3DXW - chains A and B; structure by X-ray diffraction, 2.41 A resolution.

# Chain A (and B)
Molecule: Alpha-amino-epsilon-caprolactam racemase
Organism: Achromobacter obae
Notes: EC 5.1.-.-; chain B of this document is another copy of the same molecule, construct and numbering; everything in this record applies to it too
Reference sequence: Q7M181 (Q7M181_9BURK); residues 1-436 here = UniProt positions 1-436
Sequence (452 residues; numbered -15 to 436; the number before each row is that of its first residue; numbers below 1 keep their minus sign (His-15 is residue -15)):
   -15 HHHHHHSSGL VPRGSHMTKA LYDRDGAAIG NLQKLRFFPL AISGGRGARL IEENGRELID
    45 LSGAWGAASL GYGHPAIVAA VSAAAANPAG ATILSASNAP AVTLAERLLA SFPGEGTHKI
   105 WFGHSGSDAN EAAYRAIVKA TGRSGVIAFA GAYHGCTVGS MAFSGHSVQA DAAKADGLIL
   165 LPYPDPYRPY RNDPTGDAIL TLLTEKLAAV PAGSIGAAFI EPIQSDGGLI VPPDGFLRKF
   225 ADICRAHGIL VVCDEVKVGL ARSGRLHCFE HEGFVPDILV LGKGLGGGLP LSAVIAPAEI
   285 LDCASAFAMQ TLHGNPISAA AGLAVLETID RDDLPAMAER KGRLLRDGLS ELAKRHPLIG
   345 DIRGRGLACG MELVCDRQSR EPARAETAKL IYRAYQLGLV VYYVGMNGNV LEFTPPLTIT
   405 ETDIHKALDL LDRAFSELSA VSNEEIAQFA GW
Unresolved in the structure: -15 to 1, 148-160 (chain B: -15 to 2, 151-158)
Differences from the reference sequence: expression tag (-15 to 0)
UniProt features mapped onto this chain:
  - active site: Tyr137
  - binding site (pyridoxal 5'-phosphate): Gly110, Ser111, Tyr137, Asp238 to Lys241, Thr295
  - modified residue: Lys267 (N6-(pyridoxal phosphate)lysine)
Covalent attachments: pyridoxal phosphate (PLP) linked to Lys267

# Chain A / chain B interface
Pairs across the interface (212; chain A residue first):
  Leu5(A) - Ala83(B)  hydrophobic
  Tyr6(A) - Ser81(B)
  Arg8(A) - Val86(B)
  Arg8(A) - Glu90(B)  salt bridge
  Asp9(A) - Ile77(B)
  Asp9(A) - Ser81(B)  hydrogen bond
  Asp9(A) - Val86(B)
  Gly10(A) - Lys103(B)  hydrogen bond (backbone-side chain)
  Ala11(A) - Lys103(B)
  Ala12(A) - Ala89(B)  hydrophobic
  Ala12(A) - Leu93(B)  hydrophobic
  Ala12(A) - Lys103(B)
  Ala12(A) - Ile104(B)  hydrogen bond (backbone-backbone)
  Ile13(A) - Ile77(B)  hydrophobic
  Ile13(A) - Ala89(B)  hydrophobic
  Ile13(A) - Ile104(B)
  Ile13(A) - Phe106(B)  hydrophobic
  Gly14(A) - Lys103(B)
  Gly14(A) - Ile104(B)  hydrogen bond (backbone-backbone)
  Gly14(A) - Leu285(B)
  Gly14(A) - Asp286(B)
  Asn15(A) - Leu285(B)  hydrogen bond (backbone-backbone)
  Asn15(A) - Asp286(B)  hydrogen bond (backbone-side chain)
  Asn15(A) - Ala288(B)
  Asn15(A) - Ser289(B)
  Asn15(A) - Ala290(B)
  Leu16(A) - Trp105(B)
  Leu16(A) - Ala120(B)  hydrophobic
  Leu16(A) - Leu285(B)  hydrogen bond (backbone-backbone)
  Leu16(A) - Ala288(B)  hydrogen bond (backbone-backbone)
  Leu16(A) - Ser289(B)
  Leu16(A) - Ala290(B)  hydrogen bond (backbone-backbone)
  Leu16(A) - Phe291(B)  hydrogen bond (backbone-backbone)
  Leu16(A) - Ala292(B)  hydrogen bond (backbone-backbone)
  Gln17(A) - Ile77(B)
  Gln17(A) - Leu78(B)
  Gln17(A) - Trp105(B)
  Gln17(A) - Phe106(B)  hydrogen bond (side chain-backbone)
  Gln17(A) - Ala292(B)
  Gln17(A) - Met293(B)
  Gln17(A) - His297(B)
  Lys18(A) - Leu78(B)
  Lys18(A) - Ser289(B)
  Lys18(A) - Ala290(B)  hydrogen bond (backbone-backbone)
  Leu19(A) - Leu78(B)  hydrogen bond (backbone-backbone)
  Leu19(A) - Ser79(B)
  Leu19(A) - Met293(B)  hydrophobic
  Arg20(A) - Ile77(B)  hydrogen bond (side chain-backbone)
  Arg20(A) - Leu78(B)  hydrogen bond (side chain-backbone)
  Arg20(A) - Ser79(B)
  Arg20(A) - Ala80(B)  hydrogen bond (side chain-backbone)
  Arg20(A) - Ser81(B)
  Leu24(A) - Ala80(B)  hydrophobic
  Leu24(A) - Ser81(B)  hydrogen bond (backbone-backbone)
  Ala25(A) - Ser81(B)
  Ile26(A) - Ala73(B)
  Ile26(A) - Gly74(B)
  Ile26(A) - Ala80(B)  hydrophobic
  Ile26(A) - Ser81(B)  hydrogen bond (backbone-backbone)
  Ile26(A) - Asn82(B)
  Ile26(A) - Ala83(B)  hydrogen bond (backbone-backbone)
  Ser27(A) - Asn71(B)
  Ser27(A) - Ala73(B)
  Gly28(A) - Asn71(B)
  Gly28(A) - Pro72(B)
  Gly28(A) - Ala73(B)
  Gly29(A) - Asn71(B)  hydrogen bond (backbone-side chain)
  Gly29(A) - Pro72(B)  hydrogen bond (backbone-backbone)
  Leu34(A) - Gly74(B)
  Ala48(A) - Ala75(B)  hydrophobic
  Ala48(A) - Thr295(B)
  Trp49(A) - Ser79(B)  hydrogen bond
  Trp49(A) - Thr295(B)
  Ala51(A) - Leu296(B)  hydrophobic
  Tyr56(A) - Pro72(B)  hydrophobic
  Tyr56(A) - Gly74(B)
  Gly57(A) - Ala69(B)
  Gly57(A) - Ala70(B)
  Gly57(A) - Pro72(B)
  Val62(A) - Ala69(B)
  Val62(A) - Ala70(B)  hydrophobic
  Val65(A) - Val65(B)  hydrophobic
  Ser66(A) - Ser66(B)  hydrogen bond
  Ala69(A) - Gly57(B)
  Ala69(A) - Val62(B)
  Ala70(A) - Gly57(B)
  Ala70(A) - Val62(B)  hydrophobic
  Asn71(A) - Gly28(B)
  Asn71(A) - Gly29(B)  hydrogen bond (side chain-backbone)
  Pro72(A) - Gly28(B)
  Pro72(A) - Gly29(B)  hydrogen bond (backbone-backbone)
  Pro72(A) - Tyr56(B)  hydrophobic
  Pro72(A) - Gly57(B)
  Ala73(A) - Ile26(B)
  Ala73(A) - Ser27(B)
  Ala73(A) - Gly28(B)
  Gly74(A) - Ile26(B)
  Gly74(A) - Leu34(B)
  Gly74(A) - Tyr56(B)
  Ala75(A) - Ala48(B)  hydrophobic
  Ile77(A) - Asp9(B)
  Ile77(A) - Gln17(B)
  Ile77(A) - Arg20(B)  hydrogen bond (backbone-side chain)
  Leu78(A) - Gln17(B)
  Leu78(A) - Lys18(B)
  Leu78(A) - Leu19(B)  hydrogen bond (backbone-backbone)
  Leu78(A) - Arg20(B)  hydrogen bond (backbone-side chain)
  Ser79(A) - Leu19(B)
  Ser79(A) - Arg20(B)
  Ser79(A) - Trp49(B)  hydrogen bond
  Ser79(A) - Tyr386(B)  hydrogen bond
  Ala80(A) - Arg20(B)  hydrogen bond (backbone-side chain)
  Ala80(A) - Leu24(B)
  Ala80(A) - Ile26(B)  hydrophobic
  Ser81(A) - Tyr6(B)
  Ser81(A) - Asp9(B)  hydrogen bond
  Ser81(A) - Arg20(B)
  Ser81(A) - Leu24(B)  hydrogen bond (backbone-backbone)
  Ser81(A) - Ala25(B)
  Ser81(A) - Ile26(B)  hydrogen bond (backbone-backbone)
  Asn82(A) - Ile26(B)
  Ala83(A) - Leu5(B)  hydrophobic
  Ala83(A) - Ile26(B)  hydrogen bond (backbone-backbone)
  Val86(A) - Leu5(B)  hydrophobic
  Val86(A) - Arg8(B)
  Val86(A) - Asp9(B)
  Val86(A) - Ile13(B)  hydrophobic
  Ala89(A) - Ala12(B)  hydrophobic
  Ala89(A) - Ile13(B)  hydrophobic
  Glu90(A) - Arg8(B)  salt bridge
  Leu93(A) - Ala12(B)
  Lys103(A) - Gly10(B)  hydrogen bond (side chain-backbone)
  Lys103(A) - Ala11(B)
  Lys103(A) - Ala12(B)
  Lys103(A) - Gly14(B)
  Ile104(A) - Ala12(B)  hydrogen bond (backbone-backbone)
  Ile104(A) - Ile13(B)
  Ile104(A) - Gly14(B)  hydrogen bond (backbone-backbone)
  Trp105(A) - Leu16(B)
  Trp105(A) - Gln17(B)
  Phe106(A) - Gln17(B)  hydrogen bond (backbone-side chain)
  His108(A) - His108(B)
  His108(A) - Pro274(B)
  Ser109(A) - Gln294(B)  hydrogen bond
  Ser111(A) - Gln294(B)
  Glu115(A) - Cys140(B)
  Glu115(A) - Thr141(B)
  Glu115(A) - Val142(B)
  Arg119(A) - Cys140(B)
  Arg119(A) - Val142(B)
  Arg119(A) - Met145(B)
  Ala120(A) - Leu16(B)  hydrophobic
  Tyr137(A) - Met293(B)
  Cys140(A) - Arg119(B)
  Cys140(A) - Phe291(B)  hydrogen bond (side chain-backbone)
  Cys140(A) - Met293(B)
  Thr141(A) - Glu115(B)
  Thr141(A) - Gln294(B)
  Val142(A) - Glu115(B)  hydrogen bond (backbone-side chain)
  Val142(A) - Arg119(B)
  Val142(A) - Val142(B)  hydrophobic
  Val142(A) - Gly143(B)
  Gly143(A) - Val142(B)
  Lys267(A) - Thr295(B)
  Gly272(A) - Leu296(B)
  Gly272(A) - Asn299(B)
  Leu273(A) - Leu273(B)  hydrophobic
  Leu273(A) - Leu296(B)
  Leu273(A) - Ile301(B)  hydrophobic
  Pro274(A) - His108(B)
  Pro274(A) - Pro274(B)  hydrophobic
  Pro274(A) - Asn299(B)
  Leu285(A) - Gly14(B)
  Leu285(A) - Asn15(B)  hydrogen bond (backbone-backbone)
  Leu285(A) - Leu16(B)  hydrogen bond (backbone-backbone)
  Asp286(A) - Gly14(B)
  Asp286(A) - Asn15(B)  hydrogen bond (side chain-backbone)
  Ala288(A) - Asn15(B)
  Ala288(A) - Leu16(B)  hydrogen bond (backbone-backbone)
  Ser289(A) - Asn15(B)
  Ser289(A) - Lys18(B)
  Ser289(A) - Ala434(B)
  Ala290(A) - Asn15(B)
  Ala290(A) - Leu16(B)
  Ala290(A) - Lys18(B)  hydrogen bond (backbone-backbone)
  Ala290(A) - Leu19(B)  hydrophobic
  Ala290(A) - Trp436(B)
  Phe291(A) - Leu16(B)  hydrogen bond (backbone-backbone)
  Phe291(A) - Cys140(B)  hydrogen bond (backbone-side chain)
  Ala292(A) - Leu16(B)  hydrogen bond (backbone-backbone)
  Ala292(A) - Gln17(B)
  Ala292(A) - Cys140(B)  hydrophobic
  Met293(A) - Gln17(B)
  Met293(A) - Lys18(B)
  Met293(A) - Leu19(B)  hydrophobic
  Met293(A) - Cys140(B)
  Gln294(A) - Ser109(B)  hydrogen bond
  Gln294(A) - Ser111(B)
  Gln294(A) - Thr141(B)
  Thr295(A) - Ala48(B)
  Thr295(A) - Lys267(B)
  Leu296(A) - Ala51(B)  hydrophobic
  Leu296(A) - Gly272(B)
  Leu296(A) - Leu273(B)
  His297(A) - Gln17(B)
  Asn299(A) - Gly272(B)
  Asn299(A) - Pro274(B)
  Ile301(A) - Leu273(B)  hydrophobic
  Tyr386(A) - Ser79(B)  hydrogen bond (side chain-backbone)
  Ala434(A) - Ser289(B)
  Gly435(A) - Ala290(B)
  Trp436(A) - Ala290(B)
Also at the interface, not in a pair above, chain A (94 interface residues in all): Thr76, Ala85, Thr87, His102, Ala116, Met145, Ile284, Cys287, Ser302
Also at the interface, not in a pair above, chain B (94 interface residues in all): Thr76, Ala85, Thr87, His102, Ala116, Tyr137, Ile284, Cys287, Ser302, Gly435

# In short
Chain A and chain B each contribute 94 residues to their interface; the contacts include 53 hydrogen bonds and
2 salt bridges. Among the polar pairs are Arg8(A)-Glu90(B), Asp9(A)-Ser81(B) and Gly10(A)-Lys103(B). From
UniProt: active-site residue Tyr137(A) and 8 pyridoxal 5'-phosphate-binding residues on chain A.
Both chains are Alpha-amino-epsilon-caprolactam racemase (Achromobacter obae). Entry 3DXW (The crystal
structure of alpha-amino-epsilon-caprolactam racemase from Achromobacter obae complexed with epsilon
caprolactam) was determined by X-ray diffraction (same publication as 2ZUK and 3DXV).
